PDB entry 3HOU | X-ray diffraction, 3.20 A resolution | chains A and 3 of the 15 polymer chains in the assembly

Chain A:
Molecule: DNA-directed RNA polymerase II subunit RPB1
From: Saccharomyces cerevisiae
Notes: EC 2.7.7.6
UniProtKB: P04050 (RPB1_YEAST); residues 1-1733 here = UniProt positions 1-1733
Sequence (1733 residues; numbered 1 to 1733; the number before each row is that of its first residue):
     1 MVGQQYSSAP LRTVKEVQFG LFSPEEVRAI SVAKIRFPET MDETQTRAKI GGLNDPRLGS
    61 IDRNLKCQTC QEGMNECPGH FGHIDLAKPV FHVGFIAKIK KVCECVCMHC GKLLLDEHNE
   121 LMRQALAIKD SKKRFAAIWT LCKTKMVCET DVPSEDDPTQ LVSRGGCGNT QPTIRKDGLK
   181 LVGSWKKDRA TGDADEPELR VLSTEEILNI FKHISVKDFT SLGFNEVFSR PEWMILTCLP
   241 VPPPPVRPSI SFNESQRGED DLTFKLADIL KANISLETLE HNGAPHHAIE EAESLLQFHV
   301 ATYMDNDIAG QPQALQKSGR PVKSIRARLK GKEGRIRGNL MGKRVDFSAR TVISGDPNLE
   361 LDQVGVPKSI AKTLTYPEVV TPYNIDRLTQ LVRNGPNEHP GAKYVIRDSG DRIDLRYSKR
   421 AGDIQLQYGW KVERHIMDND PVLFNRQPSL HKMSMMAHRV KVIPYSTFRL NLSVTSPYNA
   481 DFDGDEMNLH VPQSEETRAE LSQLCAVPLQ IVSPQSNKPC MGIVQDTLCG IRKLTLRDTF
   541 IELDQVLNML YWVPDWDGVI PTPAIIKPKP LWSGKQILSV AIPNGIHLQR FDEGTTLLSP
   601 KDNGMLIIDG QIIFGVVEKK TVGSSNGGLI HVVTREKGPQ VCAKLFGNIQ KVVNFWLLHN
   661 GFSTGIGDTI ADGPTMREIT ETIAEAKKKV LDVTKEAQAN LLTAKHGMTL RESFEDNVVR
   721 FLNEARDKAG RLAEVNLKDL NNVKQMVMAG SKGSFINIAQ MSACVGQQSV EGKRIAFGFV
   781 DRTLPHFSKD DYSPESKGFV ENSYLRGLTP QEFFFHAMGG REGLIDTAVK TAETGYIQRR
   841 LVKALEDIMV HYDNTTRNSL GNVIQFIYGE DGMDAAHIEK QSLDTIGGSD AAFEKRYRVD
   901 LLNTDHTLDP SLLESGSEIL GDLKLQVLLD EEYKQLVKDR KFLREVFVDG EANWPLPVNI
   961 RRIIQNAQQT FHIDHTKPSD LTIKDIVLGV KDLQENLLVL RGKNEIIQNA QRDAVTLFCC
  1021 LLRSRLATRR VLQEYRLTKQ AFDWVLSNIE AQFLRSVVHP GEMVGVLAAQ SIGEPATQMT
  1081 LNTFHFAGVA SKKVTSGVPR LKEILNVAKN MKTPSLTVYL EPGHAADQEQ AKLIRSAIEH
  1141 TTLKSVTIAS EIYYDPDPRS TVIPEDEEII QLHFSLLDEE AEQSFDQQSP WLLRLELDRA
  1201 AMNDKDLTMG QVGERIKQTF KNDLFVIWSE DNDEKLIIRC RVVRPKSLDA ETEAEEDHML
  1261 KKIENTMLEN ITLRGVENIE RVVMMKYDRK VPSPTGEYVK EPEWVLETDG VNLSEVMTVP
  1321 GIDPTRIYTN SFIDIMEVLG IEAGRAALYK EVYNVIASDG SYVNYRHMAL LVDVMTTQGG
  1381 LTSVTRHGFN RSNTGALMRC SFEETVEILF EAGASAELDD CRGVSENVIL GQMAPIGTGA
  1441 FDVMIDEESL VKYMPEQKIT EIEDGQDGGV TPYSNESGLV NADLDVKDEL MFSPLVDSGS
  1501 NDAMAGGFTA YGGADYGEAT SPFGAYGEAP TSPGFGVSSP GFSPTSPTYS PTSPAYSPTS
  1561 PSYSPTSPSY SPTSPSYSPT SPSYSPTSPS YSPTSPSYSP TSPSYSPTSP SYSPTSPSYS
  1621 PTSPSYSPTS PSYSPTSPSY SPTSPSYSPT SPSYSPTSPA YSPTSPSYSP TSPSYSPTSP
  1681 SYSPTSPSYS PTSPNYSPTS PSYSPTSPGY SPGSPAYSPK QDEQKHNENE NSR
Not modelled in the structure: 1, 187-194, 1082-1091, 1176-1186, 1245-1253, 1456-1733
Bound ions: Zn2+ site 1: Cys67, Cys70, Cys77, His80; Zn2+ site 2: Cys107, Cys110, Cys148, Cys167
Curated features (UniProtKB/Swiss-Prot):
  - region: Pro248 to Asp260 (Lid loop), Asn306 to Lys323 (Rudder loop), Pro810 to Glu822 (Bridging helix)
  - binding site (Zn(2+)): Cys67, Cys70, Cys77, His80, Cys107, Cys110, Cys148, Cys167
  - binding site (Mg(2+)): Asp481, Asp483, Asp485
  - modified residue: Thr1471 (Phosphothreonine)
  - cross-link (Glycyl lysine isopeptide (Lys-Gly)): Lys695 (interchain with G-Cter in ubiquitin), Lys1246 (interchain with G-Cter in ubiquitin), Lys1350 (interchain with G-Cter in ubiquitin)
  - natural variant: Ser1653 to Pro1659 (deletion: In strain: A364A)
  - mutagenesis: Lys1246 (K1246R: Impairs ubiquitination during transcription stress)
What the authors report for this chain:
  - conformationally variable residues (side-chain flip): Asp481, Asp483, Asp485
  - binding site for the 17-nt RNA strand (chain 3): Asp483, Asp485

Chain 3:
Molecule: 17-nt RNA strand
Sequence (17 nucleotides; numbered -6 to 10; the number before each row is that of its first residue; numbers below 1 keep their minus sign (U-6 is residue -6)):
    -6 UGCAUUUCGA CCAGGCU
Not modelled in the structure: -6 to -1

Chain A / chain 3 interface:
Pairs across the interface (9; chain A residue first):
  Ile250(A) - C1(3)  sugar contact
  Ile250(A) - G2(3)  sugar contact
  Ser251(A) - U0(3)  hydrogen bond to the base
  Phe252(A) - U0(3)  base contact
  Arg320(A) - A3(3)  sugar contact
  Lys323(A) - A3(3)  hydrogen bond to the sugar
  Arg446(A) - U10(3)  sugar contact
  Asp483(A) - U10(3)  phosphate contact
  Asp485(A) - U10(3)  hydrogen bond to the sugar
Interface residues without a listed pair, chain A (9 interface residues in all): Arg63
Interface residues without a listed pair, chain 3 (6 interface residues in all): C4

Summary:
The interface between chain A and chain 3 involves 9 residues on one side and 6 on the other, with 3 hydrogen
bonds. Among the polar pairs are Ser251(A)-U0(3), Lys323(A)-A3(3) and Asp485(A)-U10(3). From the paper: a
binding site for the 17-nt RNA strand (chain 3) at Asp483(A) and Asp485(A); conformational variability at
Asp481(A), Asp483(A) and Asp485(A).
Here chain A is DNA-directed RNA polymerase II subunit RPB1 (Saccharomyces cerevisiae) and chain 3 is a 17-nt
RNA strand. Entry 3HOU (Complete RNA polymerase II elongation complex I with a T-U mismatch) was determined by
X-ray diffraction, deposited together with 3HOV, 3HOW, 3HOX, 3HOY and 3HOZ.
